Entry 5N4L (X-ray diffraction, 3.20 A resolution); this record covers chain A.

== Chain A ==
Molecule: Ceruloplasmin
Organism: Rattus norvegicus
Reference sequence: G3V7K3 (G3V7K3_RAT); residues 1-1034 here correspond to UniProt positions 20-1053 (UniProt number = residue number + 19)
Chain sequence (1034 residues; numbered 1 to 1034; the number before each row is that of its first residue):
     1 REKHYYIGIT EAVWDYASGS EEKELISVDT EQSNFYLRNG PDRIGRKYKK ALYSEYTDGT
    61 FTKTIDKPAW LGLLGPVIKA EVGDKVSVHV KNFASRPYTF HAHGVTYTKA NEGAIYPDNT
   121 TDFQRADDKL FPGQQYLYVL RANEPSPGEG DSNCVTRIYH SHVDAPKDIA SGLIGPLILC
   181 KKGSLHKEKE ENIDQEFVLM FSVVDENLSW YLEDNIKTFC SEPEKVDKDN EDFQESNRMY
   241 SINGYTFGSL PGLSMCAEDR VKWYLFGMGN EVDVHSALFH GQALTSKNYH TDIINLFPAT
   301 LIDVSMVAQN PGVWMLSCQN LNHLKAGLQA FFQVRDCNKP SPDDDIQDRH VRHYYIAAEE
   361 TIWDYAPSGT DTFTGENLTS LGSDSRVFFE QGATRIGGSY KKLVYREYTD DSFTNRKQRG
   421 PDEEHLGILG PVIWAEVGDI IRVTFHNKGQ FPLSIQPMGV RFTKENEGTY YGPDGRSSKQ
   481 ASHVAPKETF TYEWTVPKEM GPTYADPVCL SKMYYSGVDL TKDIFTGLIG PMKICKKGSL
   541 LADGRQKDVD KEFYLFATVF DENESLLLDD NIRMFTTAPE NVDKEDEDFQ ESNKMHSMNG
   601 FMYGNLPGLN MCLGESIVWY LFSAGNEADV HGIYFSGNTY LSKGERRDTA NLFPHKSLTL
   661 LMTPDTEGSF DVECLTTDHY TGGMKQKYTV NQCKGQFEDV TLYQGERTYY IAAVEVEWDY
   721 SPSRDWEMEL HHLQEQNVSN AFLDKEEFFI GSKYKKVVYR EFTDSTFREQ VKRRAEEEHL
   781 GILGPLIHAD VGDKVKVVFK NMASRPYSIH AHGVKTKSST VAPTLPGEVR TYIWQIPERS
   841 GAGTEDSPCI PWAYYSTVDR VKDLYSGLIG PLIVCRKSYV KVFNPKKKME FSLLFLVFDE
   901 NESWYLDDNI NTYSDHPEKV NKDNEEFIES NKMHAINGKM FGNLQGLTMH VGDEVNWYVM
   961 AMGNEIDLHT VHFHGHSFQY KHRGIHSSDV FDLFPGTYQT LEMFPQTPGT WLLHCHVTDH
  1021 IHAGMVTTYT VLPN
Cystine bridges: Cys-154/Cys-180, Cys-256/Cys-337, Cys-509/Cys-535, Cys-612/Cys-693, Cys-849/Cys-875
Bound ions: Na+: Tyr-36, Gly-45, Tyr-48, Ser-236; Cu ion site 1: His-101, His-972; Cu ion site 2: His-103, His-160, His-1016; Ca2+: Lys-109, Gln-124, Asp-127, Asp-128; Cu ion site 3: His-162, His-974, His-1014; Cu ion site 4: His-275, Cys-318, His-323; Cu ion site 5: His-969, Cys-1015, His-1020

== Overview ==
The Na+ site is built by Tyr-36, Gly-45, Tyr-48 and Ser-236. The Cu ion site 1 is built by His-101 and
His-972.
Chain A is Ceruloplasmin (Rattus norvegicus); the structure, Rat ceruloplasmin trigonal form, was determined
by X-ray diffraction, deposited together with 5N0K.
